2YB1 - chain A; structure by X-ray diffraction, 1.90 A resolution.

== Chain A ==
Molecule: Amidohydrolase
From: Chromobacterium violaceum
UniProt: Q7NXD4 (Q7NXD4_CHRVO); residue numbers follow UniProt; this construct covers 1-285
Sequence (292 residues; row label = number of the first residue in the row):
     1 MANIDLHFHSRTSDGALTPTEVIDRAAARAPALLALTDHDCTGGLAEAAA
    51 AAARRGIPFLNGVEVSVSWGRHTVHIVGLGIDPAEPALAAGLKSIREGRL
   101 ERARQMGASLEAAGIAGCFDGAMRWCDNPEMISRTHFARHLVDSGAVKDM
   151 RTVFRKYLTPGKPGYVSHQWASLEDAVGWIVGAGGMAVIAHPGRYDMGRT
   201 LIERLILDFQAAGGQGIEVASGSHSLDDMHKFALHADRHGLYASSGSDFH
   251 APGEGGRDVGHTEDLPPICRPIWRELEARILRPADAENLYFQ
Disordered / not traced: 1, 255-257, 289-292
Construct notes: expression tag (286-292)
Ion coordination: Mn2+ site 1: His-7, His-9, Glu-64, Asp-248 (together with phosphate ion); Mn2+ site 2: Asp-14, His-39, His-250 (together with adenosine monophosphate, phosphate ion); Mn2+ site 3: Glu-64, His-75, His-191 (together with phosphate ion)
Ligand contacts: adenosine monophosphate (AMP): Asp-14, His-39, His-75, Arg-99, Arg-102, Ile-132, Ser-133, Arg-134, Thr-135, Phe-154, Trp-170, Arg-194, His-250
Swiss-Prot annotation at these positions:
  - binding site (Mn(2+)): His-7, His-9, Asp-14, His-39, Glu-64, His-75, His-191, Asp-248, His-250
  - binding site (substrate): Asp-14, His-39, Arg-99 to Arg-102, Arg-134, Thr-135, His-250
What the authors report for this chain:
  - Mn2+ coordination: His-7, His-9, Asp-14, His-39, Glu-64, His-75, His-191, Asp-248, His-250
  - binding site for phosphate ion: Arg-194
  - binding site for adenosine monophosphate: Arg-99, Arg-134, Thr-135, Phe-154

== In short ==
Bound to chain A: adenosine monophosphate. His-7, His-9, Glu-64 and Asp-248 coordinate Mn2+ site 1. Asp-14,
His-39 and His-250 form the Mn2+ site 2. From UniProt: 9 Mn2+-binding residues and 9 substrate-binding
residues. The paper reports a binding site for adenosine monophosphate at Arg-99, Arg-134 and Thr-135 among
others; a binding site for phosphate ion at Arg-194.
Chain A is Amidohydrolase (Chromobacterium violaceum); the structure, Structure of an amidohydrolase from
Chromobacterium violaceum (EFI target EFI-500202) with bound Mn, AMP and phosphate, was determined by X-ray
diffraction together with 2YB4 from the same study.
